6MTN - chains B and G of the 6 polymer chains in the assembly; structure by X-ray diffraction, 2.50 A resolution.

# Chain B
Name: Envelope glycoprotein gp160
Organism: Human immunodeficiency virus 1
Notes: fragment: gp41
Reference sequence: Q2N0S6 (Q2N0S6_9HIV1); residues 512-664 here correspond to UniProt positions 509-661 (UniProt number = residue number - 3)
Amino-acid sequence (153 residues; row label = number of the first residue in the row):
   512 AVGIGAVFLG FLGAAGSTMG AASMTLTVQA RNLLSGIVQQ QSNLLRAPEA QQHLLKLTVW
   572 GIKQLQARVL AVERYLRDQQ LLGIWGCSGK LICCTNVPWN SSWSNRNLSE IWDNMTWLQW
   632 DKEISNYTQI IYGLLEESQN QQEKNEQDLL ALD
Not modelled in the structure: 512-518, 550-566, 664
Sequence notes: engineered mutation Pro559 (Ile556 in Q2N0S6), Cys605 (Thr602 in Q2N0S6)
Disulfide bonds: Cys598-Cys604
Covalent attachments: N-acetylglucosamine (NAG) linked to Asn611, Asn625

# Chain G
Name: Envelope glycoprotein gp160
Organism: Human immunodeficiency virus 1
Notes: fragment: gp120
Reference sequence: Q2N0S6 (Q2N0S6_9HIV1); the construct lacks a stretch of the UniProt sequence and is renumbered around it, so the offset changes along the chain: 31-141 = UniProt 30-140; 150-185 = UniProt 141-176; 188-309 = UniProt 187-308; 312-321 = UniProt 309-318; 2 more segments
Amino-acid sequence (481 residues; each row starts with the number of its first residue; note: 13 numbers in that range are skipped by the numbering (no residue carries them; nothing is unmodelled there); a row labelled like 185A-185J holds insertion residues (185A, then the next letters in order)):
    31 AENLWVTVYY GVPVWKDAET TLFCASDAKA YETEKHNVWA THACVPTDPN PQEIHLENVT
    91 EEFNMWKNNM VEQMHTDIIS LWDQSLKPCV KLTPLCVTLQ CTNVTNAITD D
   150 MRGELKNCSF NMTTELRDKK QKVYSLFYRL DVVQIN
185A-185J ENQGNRSNNS
   188 NKEYRLINCN TSAITQACPK VSFEPIPIHY CAPAGFAILK CKDKKFNGTG PCPSVSTVQC
   248 THGIKPVVST QLLLNGSLAE EEVMIRSENI TNNAKNILVQ FNTPVQINCT RPNNNTRKSI
   308 RI
   312 GPGQAFYATG
  321A D
   322 IIGDIRQAHC NVSKATWNET LGKVVKQLRK HFGNNTIIRF ANSSGGDLEV TTHSFNCGGE
   382 FFYCNTSGLF NSTWISN
   400 TSVQGSNSTG SNDSITLPCR IKQIINMWQR IGQAMYAPPI QGVIRCVSNI TGLILTRDGG
   460 STNSTTETFR PGGGDMRDNW RSELYKYKVV KIEPLGVAPT RCKRRVVGRR RRRR
Not modelled in the structure: 31, 61-64, 185A-185J, 400-411, 459-464, 505-513
Sequence notes: engineered mutation Ala137 (Asn136 in Q2N0S6); conflict Asn332 (Thr330 in Q2N0S6), Cys501 (Ala498 in Q2N0S6); expression tag (509-513)
Disulfide bonds: Cys54-Cys74, Cys119-Cys205, Cys126-Cys196, Cys131-Cys157, Cys218-Cys247, Cys228-Cys239, Cys296-Cys331, Cys378-Cys445, Cys385-Cys418
Covalent attachments: glycan linked to Asn88, Asn332; N-acetylglucosamine (NAG) linked to Asn133, Asn156, Asn160, Asn197, Asn234, Asn262, Asn276, Asn295, Asn301, Asn355, Asn363, Asn386, Asn392, Asn448
Small-molecule neighbours: JYJ ({4-[1-(3-chlorophenyl)cyclopropane-1-carbonyl]piperazin-1-yl}(thiophen-3-yl)methanone): Ile109, Trp112, Asp113, Leu116, Val255, Ser375, Phe376, Asn377, Phe382, Tyr384, Ile424, Asn425, Met426, Trp427, Gln428, Gln432, Ala433, Met434, Met475
What the authors report for this chain:
  - binding site for JYJ: Trp112, Val255, Trp427, Met475

# Chain B / chain G interface
Pairs across the interface (118; chain B residue first):
  Leu520(B) with Ile84(G)
  Phe522(B) with Ile84(G); Thr244(G)
  Leu523(B) with Pro43(G), hydrophobic; Trp45(G), hydrophobic; Leu86(G); Ile491(G), hydrophobic
  Ala526(B) with Pro43(G), hydrophobic; Trp45(G), hydrophobic; Val89(G)
  Gly527(B) with Glu87(G); Asn88(G); Val89(G)
  Met530(B) with Ala497(G), hydrophobic
  Ala533(B) with Pro43(G), hydrophobic
  Ser534(B) with Tyr39(G)
  Leu537(B) with Tyr40(G); Gly41(G)
  Gln540(B) with Gly41(G), hydrogen bond (side chain-backbone); Pro43(G)
  Leu544(B) with Tyr40(G); Ala221(G); Gly222(G); Pro493(G), hydrophobic
  Leu545(B) with Ala221(G), hydrophobic
  Ser546(B) with Ala221(G)
  Ile548(B) with Phe53(G), hydrophobic; Val75(G), hydrophobic; Pro76(G)
  Val549(B) with Phe53(G), hydrophobic; Pro220(G), hydrophobic; Ala221(G)
  Thr569(B) with Ala73(G); Gln114(G), hydrogen bond
  Val570(B) with Ser110(G); Leu111(G), hydrophobic; Gln114(G), hydrogen bond (backbone-side chain)
  Trp571(B) with Cys54(G), hydrophobic; Trp69(G), hydrogen bond (side chain-backbone); Ala70(G); Ala73(G); Cys74(G), hydrogen bond; Asp107(G); Leu111(G), hydrophobic; Tyr217(G)
  Lys574(B) with Thr51(G); Leu52(G), hydrogen bond (side chain-backbone); Gln103(G), hydrogen bond; Asp107(G), salt bridge
  Gln575(B) with Phe53(G)
  Ala578(B) with Thr51(G); Pro220(G)
  Leu581(B) with Thr50(G); Phe223(G), hydrophobic
  Ala582(B) with Ala221(G)
  Arg585(B) with Gly222(G); Lys490(G); Ile491(G), hydrogen bond (side chain-backbone)
  Tyr586(B) with Tyr40(G)
  Asp589(B) with Tyr40(G); Pro493(G); Leu494(G)
  Gln590(B) with Tyr40(G), hydrogen bond
  Leu593(B) with Val38(G), hydrophobic; Tyr40(G), hydrophobic; Leu494(G), hydrophobic
  Trp596(B) with Val38(G), hydrophobic; Arg503(G), hydrogen bond (backbone-side chain)
  Gly597(B) with Arg503(G), hydrogen bond (backbone-side chain)
  Cys598(B) with Arg503(G)
  Leu602(B) with Val38(G); Tyr39(G); Tyr40(G), hydrogen bond (backbone-backbone)
  Ile603(B) with Val38(G); Tyr39(G), hydrophobic
  Cys604(B) with Thr37(G); Val38(G), hydrogen bond (backbone-backbone)
  Cys605(B) with Cys501(G), disulfide; Lys502(G); Arg503(G), hydrogen bond (backbone-side chain)
  Thr606(B) with Val36(G), hydrogen bond (side chain-backbone); Lys502(G); Arg503(G), hydrogen bond (backbone-backbone)
  Asn607(B) with Trp35(G); Lys502(G); Arg503(G)
  Val608(B) with Trp35(G); Val36(G), hydrogen bond (backbone-backbone)
  Pro609(B) with Leu34(G); Trp35(G), hydrophobic
  Trp610(B) with Leu34(G), hydrogen bond (backbone-backbone); Val36(G), hydrophobic; Ala497(G); Pro498(G), hydrophobic
  Trp614(B) with Val36(G), hydrophobic
  Leu619(B) with Leu34(G), hydrophobic; Pro498(G); Arg500(G)
  Ile622(B) with Pro498(G), hydrophobic
  Trp623(B) with Tyr39(G), hydrophobic; Ala497(G), hydrophobic; Pro498(G), hydrogen bond (side chain-backbone); Thr499(G)
  Trp628(B) with Tyr39(G), hydrophobic; Val42(G), hydrophobic; Gly495(G)
  Leu629(B) with Pro43(G); Val44(G), hydrophobic; Trp45(G)
  Trp631(B) with Val496(G), hydrogen bond (side chain-backbone); Pro498(G)
  Asp632(B) with Val44(G); Lys46(G), salt bridge
  Ile635(B) with Val496(G)
  Ile642(B) with Val36(G), hydrophobic
  Leu646(B) with Val38(G), hydrophobic
  Gln650(B) with Arg503(G)
  Gln653(B) with Arg503(G)
Also at the interface, not in a pair above, chain B (63 interface residues in all): Gly521, Gly524, Ala525, Asn543, Gln577, Leu592, Lys601, Tyr643, Ser649, Leu660
Also at the interface, not in a pair above, chain G (58 interface residues in all): Thr71, His85, Ala219, Ala224, Arg504
Inter-chain disulfides: Cys605(B)-Cys501(G)

# Summary
Chain B and chain G form an interface of 63 and 58 residues respectively; the contacts include 1 disulfide
bond, 20 hydrogen bonds and 2 salt bridges. Polar contacts include Lys574(B)-Asp107(G), Asp632(B)-Lys46(G) and
Gln540(B)-Gly41(G). Chain G binds compound JYJ. The paper reports a binding site for JYJ at Trp112(G),
Val255(G) and Trp427(G) among others.
Chain B is Envelope glycoprotein gp160 and chain G is Envelope glycoprotein gp160, both from Human
immunodeficiency virus 1; the structure, Crystal Structure of HIV-1 BG505 SOSIP.664 Prefusion Env Trimer Bound
to Small Molecule HIV-1 Entry Inhibitor ..., was determined by X-ray diffraction (same publication as 6MTJ,
6MU6, 6MU7, 6MU8, 6MUF and 6MUG).
